7PFP - chains A and B of the 3 polymer chains in the assembly; structure by electron microscopy, 6.10 A resolution (low resolution: residue-level contacts below are approximate; hydrogen-bond / salt-bridge calls are withheld).

Chain A (and B):
Molecule: Uromodulin
From: Homo sapiens
Notes: chain B of this document is another copy of the same molecule, construct and numbering; everything in this record applies to it too
UniProt: P07911 (UROM_HUMAN); numbering as in UniProt (aligned over 1-640)
Amino-acid sequence (640 residues; numbered 1 to 640; the number before each row is that of its first residue):
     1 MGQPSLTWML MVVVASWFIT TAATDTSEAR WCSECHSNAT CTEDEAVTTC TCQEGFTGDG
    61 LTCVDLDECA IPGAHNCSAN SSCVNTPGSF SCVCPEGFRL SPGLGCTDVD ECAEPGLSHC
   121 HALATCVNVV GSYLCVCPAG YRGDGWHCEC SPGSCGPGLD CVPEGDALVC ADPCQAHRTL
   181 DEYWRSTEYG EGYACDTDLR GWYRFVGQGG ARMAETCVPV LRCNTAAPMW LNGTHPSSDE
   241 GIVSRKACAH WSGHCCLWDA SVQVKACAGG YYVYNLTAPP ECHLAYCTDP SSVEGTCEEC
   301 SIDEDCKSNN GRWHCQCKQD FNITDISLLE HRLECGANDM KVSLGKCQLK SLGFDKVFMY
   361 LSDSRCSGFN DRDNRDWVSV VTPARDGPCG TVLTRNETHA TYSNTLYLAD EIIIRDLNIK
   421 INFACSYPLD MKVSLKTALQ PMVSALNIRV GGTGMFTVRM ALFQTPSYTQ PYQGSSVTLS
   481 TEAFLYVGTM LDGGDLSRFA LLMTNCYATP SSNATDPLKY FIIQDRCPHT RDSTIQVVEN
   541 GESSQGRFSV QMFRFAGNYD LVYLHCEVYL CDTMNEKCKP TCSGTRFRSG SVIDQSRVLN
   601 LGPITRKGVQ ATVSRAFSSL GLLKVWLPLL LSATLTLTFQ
Not modelled in the structure: 1-24, 588-640 (chain B: 1-443, 588-640)
Cystine bridges: Cys32-Cys41, Cys35-Cys50, Cys52-Cys63, Cys69-Cys83, Cys77-Cys92, Cys94-Cys106, Cys112-Cys126, Cys120-Cys135, Cys137-Cys148, Cys150-Cys161, Cys155-Cys170, Cys174-Cys267, Cys195-Cys282, Cys217-Cys255, Cys223-Cys287, Cys248-Cys256, Cys297-Cys306, Cys300-Cys315, Cys317-Cys347, Cys335-Cys425, Cys366-Cys389, Cys506-Cys566, Cys527-Cys582, Cys571-Cys578
Glycans and other covalent adducts: glycan linked to Asn76, Asn80, Asn232, Asn275, Asn322, Asn396, Asn513
UniProt features mapped onto this chain:
  - region: Cys150 to Ala171 (Beta hairpin), Asp430 to Thr453 (Flexible ZP-N/ZP-C linker), Gly454 to Thr465 (Internal hydrophobic patch (IHP)), Arg586 to Ser589 (Essential for cleavage by HPN), Val598 to Arg606 (External hydrophobic patch (EHP))
  - site: Phe587, Arg588 (Cleavage)
  - lipidation: Ser614 (GPI-anchor amidated serine)
  - glycosylation (N-linked (GlcNAc...) asparagine): Asn38, Asn76, Asn80, Asn232 (complex), Asn275 (high mannose), Asn322 (complex), Asn396 (complex), Asn513 (complex)
Reported in the primary citation:
  - post-translational modification sites: Asn232, Asn275
  - disease-associated variants - D172H, P173L, P173R, C174R, R185C, R185G, R185H, R185L, R185S, C195F, C195Y, D196N, D196Y, W202C, W202S, R204G, R204P, C223R, C223Y, C267F, V273F, V273L, Y274C, Y274H, C287F (citing earlier work)

How chain A and chain B interact:
Pairs across the interface - 77 pairs, chain A then chain B:
  His331(A) - Val450(B)
  Leu333(A) - Val450(B)
  Leu333(A) - Gly452(B)
  Cys335(A) - Gly452(B)
  Cys335(A) - Thr453(B)
  Cys335(A) - Gly454(B)
  Ala337(A) - Met455(B)
  Ala337(A) - Phe456(B)
  Asn338(A) - Gly493(B)
  Asn338(A) - Gly494(B)
  Asp386(A) - Arg498(B)
  Leu393(A) - Arg498(B)
  Leu393(A) - Phe499(B)
  Arg395(A) - Asp572(B)
  Arg395(A) - Asn575(B)
  Glu397(A) - Tyr569(B)
  Tyr402(A) - Leu496(B)
  Asn418(A) - Ser444(B)
  Asn418(A) - Ala445(B)
  Asn418(A) - Leu446(B)
  Lys420(A) - Leu446(B)
  Lys420(A) - Asn447(B)
  Ile421(A) - Ile448(B)
  Asn422(A) - Ile448(B)
  Asn422(A) - Arg449(B)
  Asn422(A) - Val450(B)
  Phe423(A) - Val450(B)
  Ala424(A) - Val450(B)
  Ala424(A) - Gly451(B)
  Ala424(A) - Gly452(B)
  Cys425(A) - Gly452(B)
  Ser426(A) - Gly452(B)
  Ser426(A) - Thr453(B)
  Ser426(A) - Gly454(B)
  Tyr427(A) - Gly454(B)
  Tyr427(A) - Met455(B)
  Tyr427(A) - Phe456(B)
  Pro428(A) - Gly454(B)
  Pro428(A) - Met455(B)
  Leu429(A) - Val568(B)
  Leu429(A) - Tyr569(B)
  Leu429(A) - Leu570(B)
  Asp430(A) - Val568(B)
  Asp430(A) - Tyr569(B)
  Met431(A) - Met455(B)
  Met431(A) - Phe456(B)
  Met431(A) - Val458(B)
  Met431(A) - Glu567(B)
  Lys432(A) - Glu567(B)
  Val433(A) - Met460(B)
  Val433(A) - His565(B)
  Val433(A) - Cys566(B)
  Ser434(A) - His565(B)
  Leu435(A) - Met460(B)
  Leu435(A) - Leu564(B)
  Thr437(A) - Gly474(B)
  Thr437(A) - Ser475(B)
  Ala438(A) - Ser475(B)
  Ala438(A) - Ser476(B)
  Ala438(A) - Val477(B)
  Ala438(A) - Tyr563(B)
  Leu439(A) - Leu462(B)
  Leu439(A) - Val477(B)
  Leu439(A) - Leu485(B)
  Leu439(A) - Met552(B)
  Leu439(A) - Leu561(B)
  Leu439(A) - Val562(B)
  Gln440(A) - Val477(B)
  Gln440(A) - Thr478(B)
  Gln440(A) - Leu479(B)
  Pro441(A) - Leu479(B)
  Pro441(A) - Met552(B)
  Pro441(A) - Asp560(B)
  Met442(A) - Thr478(B)
  Met442(A) - Leu479(B)
  Met442(A) - Thr481(B)
  Val443(A) - Thr481(B)
Also at the interface, not in a pair above, chain A (38 interface residues in all): Ala384, Leu417, Ile419, Lys436
Also at the interface, not in a pair above, chain B (50 interface residues in all): Thr457, Arg459, Ser480, Val487, Asp492, Phe553, Arg554

In short:
38 residues of chain A face 50 of chain B across their interface. Covalently linked N-acetylglucosamine: at
Asn232(A). The paper reports modification sites Asn232(A) and Asn275(A).
Both chains are Uromodulin (Homo sapiens). Entry 7PFP (Full-length cryo-EM structure of the native human
uromodulin (UMOD)/Tamm-Horsfall protein (THP) filament) was determined by electron microscopy (same
publication as 7P6R, 7P6S, 7P6T and 7Q3N).
